Entry 5XF6 (X-ray diffraction, 2.63 A resolution); this record covers chains F and I of the 10 polymer chains in the assembly.

Chain F:
Molecule: Histone H4
Organism: Xenopus laevis
UniProtKB: P62799 (H4_XENLA); residues 1-102 here correspond to UniProt positions 2-103 (UniProt number = residue number + 1)
Amino-acid sequence (102 residues; row label = number of the first residue in the row):
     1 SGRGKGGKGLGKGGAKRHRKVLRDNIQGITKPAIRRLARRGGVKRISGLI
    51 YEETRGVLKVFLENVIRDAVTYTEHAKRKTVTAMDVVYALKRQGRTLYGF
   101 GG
Unresolved in the structure: 1-15
Curated features (UniProtKB/Swiss-Prot):
  - DNA-binding region: Lys16 to Lys20
  - modified residue: Ser1 (N-acetylserine), Arg3 (Asymmetric dimethylarginine), Lys5 (N6-(2-hydroxyisobutyryl)lysine), Lys8 (N6-(2-hydroxyisobutyryl)lysine), Lys12 (N6-(2-hydroxyisobutyryl)lysine), Lys16 (N6-(2-hydroxyisobutyryl)lysine), Lys20 (N6,N6,N6-trimethyllysine), Lys31 (N6-(2-hydroxyisobutyryl)lysine), Lys44 (N6-(2-hydroxyisobutyryl)lysine), Ser47 (Phosphoserine), Tyr51 (Phosphotyrosine), Lys59 (N6-(2-hydroxyisobutyryl)lysine), Lys77 (N6-(2-hydroxyisobutyryl)lysine), Lys79 (N6-(2-hydroxyisobutyryl)lysine), Tyr88 (Phosphotyrosine), Lys91 (N6-(2-hydroxyisobutyryl)lysine)
  - cross-link (Glycyl lysine isopeptide (Lys-Gly)): Lys31 (interchain with G-Cter in UFM1), Lys91 (interchain with G-Cter in ubiquitin)

Chain I:
Molecule: 145-nt DNA strand
Sequence (145 nucleotides; row label = number of the first residue in the row; numbers below 1 keep their minus sign (DA-72 is residue -72)):
   -72 ATCAATATCCACCTGCAGATACTACCAAAAGTGTATTTGGAAACTGCTCC
   -22 ATCAAAAGGCATGTTCAGCTGAATCAGCTGAACATGCCTTTTGATGGAGC
    28 AGTTTCCAAATACACTTTTGGTAGTATCTGCAGGTGGATATTGAT

How chain F and chain I interact:
Pairs across the interface (12; chain F residue first):
  Arg35(F) - DA8(I)  salt bridge to the phosphate
  Arg45(F) - DT6(I)  base contact
  Arg45(F) - DG7(I)  hydrogen bond to the sugar
  Arg45(F) - DA8(I)  phosphate contact
  Ile46(F) - DG7(I)  sugar contact
  Ile46(F) - DA8(I)  hydrogen bond to the phosphate
  Ser47(F) - DG7(I)  phosphate contact
  Gly48(F) - DG7(I)  hydrogen bond to the phosphate
  Arg78(F) - DC27(I)  phosphate contact
  Lys79(F) - DG26(I)  salt bridge to the phosphate
  Lys79(F) - DC27(I)  hydrogen bond to the phosphate
  Thr80(F) - DC27(I)  hydrogen bond to the phosphate
Other interface residues (no listed pair), chain F (11 interface residues in all): Arg39, Lys44, Lys77
Other interface residues (no listed pair), chain I (6 interface residues in all): DA9

In short:
Chain F and chain I form an interface of 11 and 6 residues respectively, with 5 hydrogen bonds and 2 salt
bridges. Polar contacts include Arg45(F)-DG7(I), Ile46(F)-DA8(I) and Gly48(F)-DG7(I). Curated annotation
(UniProt) lists a DNA-binding region on chain F.
Here chain F is Histone H4 (Xenopus laevis) and chain I is a 145-nt DNA strand. Entry 5XF6 (Nucleosome core
particle with an adduct of a binuclear RAPTA (Ru-arene-phosphaadamantane) compound having an ethylenediamine
linker) was determined by X-ray diffraction (same publication as 5XF3, 5XF4 and 5XF5).
